5WEL - chains A and B of the 4 polymer chains in the assembly; structure by electron microscopy, 4.40 A resolution (low resolution: residue-level contacts below are approximate; hydrogen-bond / salt-bridge calls are withheld).

[Chain A (and B)]
Protein: Chimera of Glutamate receptor 2, Germ cell-specific gene 1-like protein
Source organism: Rattus norvegicus
Notes: fragment: UNP P19491 residues 25-847, UNP D3Z7H4 residues 2-238 linked via LINKER GTG; chain B of this document is another copy of the same molecule, construct and numbering; everything in this record applies to it too
Reference sequence: chimeric construct of P19491, D3Z7H4: residues 10-826 from P19491 (GRIA2_RAT), isoform P19491-2 positions 25-841 (UniProt number = residue number + 15); residues 1002-1238 from D3Z7H4 positions 2-238 (UniProt number = residue number - 1000)
Sequence (1057 residues; numbered 10 to 1238; 172 numbers in that range are skipped by the numbering (no residue carries them; nothing is unmodelled there); the number before each row is that of its first residue):
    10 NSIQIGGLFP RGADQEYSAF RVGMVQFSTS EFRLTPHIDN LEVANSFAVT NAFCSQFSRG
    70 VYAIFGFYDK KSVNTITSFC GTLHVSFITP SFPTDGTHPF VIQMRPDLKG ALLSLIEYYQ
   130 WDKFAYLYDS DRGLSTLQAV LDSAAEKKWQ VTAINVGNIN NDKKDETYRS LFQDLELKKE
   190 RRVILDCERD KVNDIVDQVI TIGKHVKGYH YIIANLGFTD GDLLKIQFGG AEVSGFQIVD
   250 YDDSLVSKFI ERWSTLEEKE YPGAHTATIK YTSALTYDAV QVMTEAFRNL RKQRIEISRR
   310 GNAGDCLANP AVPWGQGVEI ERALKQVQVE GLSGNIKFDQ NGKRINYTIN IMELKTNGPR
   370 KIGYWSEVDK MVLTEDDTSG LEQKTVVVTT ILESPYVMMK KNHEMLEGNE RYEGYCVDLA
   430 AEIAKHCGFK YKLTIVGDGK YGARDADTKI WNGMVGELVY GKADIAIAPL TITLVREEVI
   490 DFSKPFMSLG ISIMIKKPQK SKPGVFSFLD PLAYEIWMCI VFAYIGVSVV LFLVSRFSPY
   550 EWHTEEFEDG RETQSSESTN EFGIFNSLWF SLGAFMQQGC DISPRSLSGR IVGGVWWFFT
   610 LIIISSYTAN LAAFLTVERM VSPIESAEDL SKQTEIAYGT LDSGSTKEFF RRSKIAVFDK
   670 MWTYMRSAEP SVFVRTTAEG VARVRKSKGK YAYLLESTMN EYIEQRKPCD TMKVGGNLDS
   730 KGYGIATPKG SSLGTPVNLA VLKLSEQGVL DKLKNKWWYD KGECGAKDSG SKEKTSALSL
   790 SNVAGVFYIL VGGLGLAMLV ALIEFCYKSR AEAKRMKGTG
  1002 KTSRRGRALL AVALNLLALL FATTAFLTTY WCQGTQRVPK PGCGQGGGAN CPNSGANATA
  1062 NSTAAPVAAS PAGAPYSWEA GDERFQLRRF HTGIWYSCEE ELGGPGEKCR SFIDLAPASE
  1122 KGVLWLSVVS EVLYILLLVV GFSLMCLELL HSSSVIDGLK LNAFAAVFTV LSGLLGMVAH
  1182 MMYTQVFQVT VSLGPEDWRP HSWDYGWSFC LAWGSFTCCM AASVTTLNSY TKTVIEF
Not modelled in the structure: 545-572, 821-829, 1041-1085, 1102-1106, 1155-1157, 1234-1238 (chain B: 545-572, 818-829, 1002-1238)
Construct notes: engineered mutation Glu241 (Asn256 in P19491), Leu382 (Val397 in P19491), Glu384 (Gly405 in P19491), Asp385 (Asn406 in P19491), Gln392 (Asn413 in P19491), Leu1151 (Val151 in D3Z7H4); linker (827-829)
Cystine bridges: Cys63-Cys315, Cys718-Cys773, Cys1099-Cys1110
Small-molecule neighbours:
  - Digitonin (AJP): Tyr127, Tyr128, Gln129, Trp130, Arg191, Lys216, Gly217, Tyr218, His219, Glu241, Met380, Leu382, Val468, Tyr469, Gly470, Pro737, Lys738, Gly739, Ser740, Ser741
  - ZK1 ({[7-morpholin-4-yl-2,3-dioxo-6-(trifluoromethyl)-3,4-dihydroquinoxalin-1(2H)-yl]methyl}phosphonic acid): Glu402, Tyr405, Tyr450, Pro478, Leu479, Thr480, Arg485, Leu650, Ser652, Gly653, Ser654, Thr655, Thr686, Glu705, Met708, Tyr732
UniProt features mapped onto this chain:
  - glycosylation: Asn355 (N-linked (GlcNAc...) asparagine)

[How chain A and chain B interact]
Residue-residue contacts - 97 pairs, chain A then chain B:
  Asn54(A) - Ser87(B)
  Asn54(A) - Thr91(B)
  Ser55(A) - Asn83(B)
  Ser55(A) - Ser87(B)
  Phe56(A) - Ser87(B)
  Phe56(A) - Phe88(B)
  Phe56(A) - Thr91(B)
  Phe56(A) - Leu92(B)
  Phe56(A) - Cys315(B)
  Phe56(A) - Ala320(B)
  Thr59(A) - Phe88(B)
  Asn60(A) - Cys315(B)
  Asn60(A) - Leu316(B)
  Cys63(A) - Leu316(B)
  Lys79(A) - Asn83(B)
  Lys80(A) - Asn83(B)
  Asn83(A) - Ser55(B)
  Asn83(A) - Lys79(B)
  Asn83(A) - Lys80(B)
  Ser87(A) - Asn54(B)
  Ser87(A) - Ser55(B)
  Ser87(A) - Phe56(B)
  Phe88(A) - Phe56(B)
  Phe88(A) - Thr59(B)
  Thr91(A) - Asn54(B)
  Thr91(A) - Phe56(B)
  Leu92(A) - Phe56(B)
  His107(A) - Lys80(B)
  Tyr137(A) - Gln147(B)
  Leu143(A) - Leu143(B)
  Leu143(A) - Gln147(B)
  Gln147(A) - Tyr137(B)
  Gln147(A) - Leu143(B)
  Ala153(A) - Lys187(B)
  Ala154(A) - Thr161(B)
  Ala154(A) - Lys187(B)
  Lys157(A) - Lys187(B)
  Gln159(A) - Gln159(B)
  Thr161(A) - Ala154(B)
  Lys187(A) - Ala153(B)
  Lys187(A) - Ala154(B)
  Asp314(A) - Leu316(B)
  Cys315(A) - Phe56(B)
  Cys315(A) - Asn60(B)
  Cys315(A) - Leu316(B)
  Leu316(A) - Asn60(B)
  Leu316(A) - Cys63(B)
  Leu316(A) - Asp314(B)
  Leu316(A) - Cys315(B)
  Ala320(A) - Phe56(B)
  Pro520(A) - Leu787(B)
  Ile525(A) - Leu789(B)
  Gly582(A) - Gln587(B)
  Gln586(A) - Gln586(B)
  Gly588(A) - Gln587(B)
  Cys589(A) - Gln587(B)
  Ser592(A) - Trp578(B)
  Ser592(A) - Asp590(B)
  Arg594(A) - Trp578(B)
  Arg599(A) - Trp578(B)
  Val604(A) - Leu799(B)
  Trp606(A) - Leu581(B)
  Trp606(A) - Phe584(B)
  Trp606(A) - Met585(B)
  Trp606(A) - Gln586(B)
  Trp606(A) - Gln587(B)
  Phe608(A) - Phe796(B)
  Phe608(A) - Leu799(B)
  Leu610(A) - Met585(B)
  Ile611(A) - Phe517(B)
  Ile611(A) - Val795(B)
  Ser614(A) - Thr617(B)
  Ser615(A) - Leu620(B)
  Ala618(A) - Leu620(B)
  Ala618(A) - Ala621(B)
  Ala618(A) - Leu624(B)
  Asn619(A) - Leu624(B)
  Asn619(A) - Leu787(B)
  Ala622(A) - Leu624(B)
  Ala622(A) - Thr625(B)
  Phe623(A) - Ala786(B)
  Val626(A) - Thr625(B)
  Val630(A) - Lys783(B)
  Ser640(A) - Asp777(B)
  Lys641(A) - Asp777(B)
  Thr643(A) - Asp777(B)
  Thr643(A) - Lys781(B)
  Glu644(A) - Lys781(B)
  Glu644(A) - Glu782(B)
  Glu644(A) - Lys783(B)
  Met1182(A) - Phe796(B)
  Met1183(A) - Tyr797(B)
  Gln1186(A) - Leu789(B)
  Gln1186(A) - Ser790(B)
  Gln1189(A) - Leu789(B)
  Val1190(A) - Lys511(B)
  Leu1194(A) - Lys697(B)
Interface residues without a listed pair, chain A (77 interface residues in all): Thr84, Leu150, Asp151, Ala162, Ile163, Asn164, Ala317, Asp519, Ala583, Ser597, Ile600, Gly603, Thr617, Ala621, Lys669, Val1168, Leu1175, Val1179
Interface residues without a listed pair, chain B (72 interface residues in all): Thr84, His107, Leu150, Asp151, Lys157, Ala162, Ile163, Asn164, Ala317, Lys776, Ser780, Ser785, Ser788, Ile798, Val800, Gly802, Leu803, Ala806, Met807, Ala810

[Overview]
77 residues of chain A face 72 of chain B across their interface. Ligands of chain A: compound ZK1 and
Digitonin.
Both chains are Chimera of Glutamate receptor 2, Germ cell-specific gene 1-like protein (Rattus norvegicus).
Entry 5WEL (GluA2 bound to antagonist ZK and GSG1L in digitonin, state 2) was determined by electron
microscopy together with 5WEK, 5WEM, 5WEN and 5WEO from the same study.
